Entry 7B9S (electron microscopy, 3.40 A resolution); this record covers chains C and B of the 30 polymer chains in the assembly.

== Chain C ==
Name: EccC5
From: Mycobacterium xenopi RIVM700367
UniProtKB: I0RZI0 (I0RZI0_MYCXE); residues 1-1392 here = UniProt positions 1-1392
Sequence (1392 residues; each row starts with the number of its first residue):
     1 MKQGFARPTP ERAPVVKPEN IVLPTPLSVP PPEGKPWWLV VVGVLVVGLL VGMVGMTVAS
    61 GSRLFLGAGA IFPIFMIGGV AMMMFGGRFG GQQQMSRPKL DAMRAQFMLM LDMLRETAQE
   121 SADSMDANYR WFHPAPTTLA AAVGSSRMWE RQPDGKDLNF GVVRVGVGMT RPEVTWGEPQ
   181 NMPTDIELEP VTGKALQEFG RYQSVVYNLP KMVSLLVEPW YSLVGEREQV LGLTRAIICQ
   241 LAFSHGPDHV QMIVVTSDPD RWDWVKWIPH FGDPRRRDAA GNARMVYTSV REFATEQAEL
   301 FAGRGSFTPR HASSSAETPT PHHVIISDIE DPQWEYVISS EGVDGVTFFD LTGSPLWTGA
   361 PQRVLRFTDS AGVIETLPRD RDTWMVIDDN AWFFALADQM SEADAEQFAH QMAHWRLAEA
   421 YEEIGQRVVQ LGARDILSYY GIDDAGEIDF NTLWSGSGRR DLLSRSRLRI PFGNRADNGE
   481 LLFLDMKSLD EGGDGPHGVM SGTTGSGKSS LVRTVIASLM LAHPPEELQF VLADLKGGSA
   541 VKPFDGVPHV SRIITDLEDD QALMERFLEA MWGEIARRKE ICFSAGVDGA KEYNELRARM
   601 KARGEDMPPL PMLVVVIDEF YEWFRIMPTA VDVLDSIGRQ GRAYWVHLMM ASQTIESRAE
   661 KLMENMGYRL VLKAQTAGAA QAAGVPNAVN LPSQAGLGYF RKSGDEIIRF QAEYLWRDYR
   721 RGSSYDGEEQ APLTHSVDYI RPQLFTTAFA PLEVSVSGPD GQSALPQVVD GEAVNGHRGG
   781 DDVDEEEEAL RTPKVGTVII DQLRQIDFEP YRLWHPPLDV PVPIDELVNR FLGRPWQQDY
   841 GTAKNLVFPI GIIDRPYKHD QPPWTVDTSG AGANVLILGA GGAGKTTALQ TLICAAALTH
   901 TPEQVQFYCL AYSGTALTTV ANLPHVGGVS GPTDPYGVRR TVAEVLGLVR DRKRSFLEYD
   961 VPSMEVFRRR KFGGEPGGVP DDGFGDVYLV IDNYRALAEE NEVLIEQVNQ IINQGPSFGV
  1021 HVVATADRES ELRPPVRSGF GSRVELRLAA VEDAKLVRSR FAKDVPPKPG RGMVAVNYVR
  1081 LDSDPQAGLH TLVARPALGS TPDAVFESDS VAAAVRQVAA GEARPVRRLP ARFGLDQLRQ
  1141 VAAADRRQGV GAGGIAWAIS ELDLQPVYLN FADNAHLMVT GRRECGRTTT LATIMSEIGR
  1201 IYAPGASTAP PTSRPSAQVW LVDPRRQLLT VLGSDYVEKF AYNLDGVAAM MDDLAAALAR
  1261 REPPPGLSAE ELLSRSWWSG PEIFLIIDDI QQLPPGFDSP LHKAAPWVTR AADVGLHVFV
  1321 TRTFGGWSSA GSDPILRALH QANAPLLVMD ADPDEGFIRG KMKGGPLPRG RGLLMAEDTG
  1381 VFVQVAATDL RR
Unresolved in the structure: 1-12, 309-317, 418-1392
From the paper describing this entry:
  - conformationally variable residues: P73

== Chain B ==
Name: EccB5
From: Mycobacterium xenopi RIVM700367
UniProtKB: I0RZH9 (I0RZH9_MYCXE); residues 1-506 here = UniProt positions 1-506
Sequence (506 residues; each row starts with the number of its first residue):
     1 MPSEQRGQHR SGYGLGLSTR TQVTGYQFLA RRTAMALTRW RVRMEVEPGR RQVLAVVASV
    61 SAAGVICLGA LLWSFISPSG QMGESPIIAD RDSGALYVRV GDTLYPALNL ASARLIAGRA
   121 ENPHKVRSSQ IAEQPHGPMV GIPGAPSDIS PTSPASSSWL VCDAVTAAQG VGAPASVTVT
   181 VIDGTPDLSG RRHVLSGSDA VVLRYGNDTW VIRQGRRSRI DAANRAVLLP LGLTPEQVKQ
   241 ASPMSRALYD ALPVGPELAV PKVPDAGKPA NFPGAPAPVG AVLVTPQISG PQQYSVVLPD
   301 GVQTISPIVA QILQNAGTPA GSMPVVVAPA TLARMPVVHG LDLSAYPDSP LNVVNMKENP
   361 ATCWWWEKTA GEERARTQVV SGPTVPIATS DTNKVVSLVK ADNTGREADR VYYGPNYANF
   421 VVVTGNDPAA STAESLWLLS KSGVRFGVDN SREARTALGL TSTPSPAPWV ALRLLAPGPM
   481 LSRADALVRH DTLPTDTNPA ELAVPK
Unresolved in the structure: 1-11, 75-506

== How chain C and chain B interact ==
Residue-residue contacts - 22 pairs, chain C then chain B:
  V29(C) with T21(B)
  R63(C) with L72(B); W73(B)
  R97(C) with Q27(B), hydrogen bond; R50(B)
  D101(C) with F28(B); R31(B), salt bridge
  R104(C) with T21(B), hydrogen bond (side chain-backbone); T24(B), hydrogen bond; G25(B); F28(B)
  A105(C) with F28(B)
  M108(C) with F28(B), hydrophobic; R32(B)
  L109(C) with V42(B); R43(B)
  D112(C) with R32(B), salt bridge; V42(B)
  P190(C) with T21(B); Q22(B)
  V191(C) with G25(B); L29(B), hydrophobic
Interface residues without a listed pair, chain C (15 interface residues in all): L66, Q92, Q94, E189
Interface residues without a listed pair, chain B (17 interface residues in all): R20, M44, S74

== Overview ==
15 residues of chain C and 17 residues of chain B are in contact, with 3 hydrogen bonds and 2 salt bridges.
Among the polar pairs are D101(C)-R31(B), D112(C)-R32(B) and R97(C)-Q27(B). From the paper: conformational
variability at P73(C).
Chain C is EccC5 and chain B is EccB5, both from Mycobacterium xenopi RIVM700367; the structure, Structure of
the mycobacterial ESX-5 Type VII Secretion System hexameric pore complex, was determined by electron
microscopy, deposited together with 7B7J and 7B9F.
